PDB entry 7Q0B | electron microscopy, 3.00 A resolution | chains B and C of the 8 polymer chains in the assembly

== Chain B (and C) ==
Name: Glycogen [starch] synthase, muscle
Organism: Homo sapiens
Notes: EC 2.4.1.11; chain C of this document is another copy of the same molecule, construct and numbering; everything in this record applies to it too
Reference sequence: P13807 (GYS1_HUMAN); residue numbers follow UniProt; this construct covers 1-737
Chain sequence (737 residues; row label = number of the first residue in the row):
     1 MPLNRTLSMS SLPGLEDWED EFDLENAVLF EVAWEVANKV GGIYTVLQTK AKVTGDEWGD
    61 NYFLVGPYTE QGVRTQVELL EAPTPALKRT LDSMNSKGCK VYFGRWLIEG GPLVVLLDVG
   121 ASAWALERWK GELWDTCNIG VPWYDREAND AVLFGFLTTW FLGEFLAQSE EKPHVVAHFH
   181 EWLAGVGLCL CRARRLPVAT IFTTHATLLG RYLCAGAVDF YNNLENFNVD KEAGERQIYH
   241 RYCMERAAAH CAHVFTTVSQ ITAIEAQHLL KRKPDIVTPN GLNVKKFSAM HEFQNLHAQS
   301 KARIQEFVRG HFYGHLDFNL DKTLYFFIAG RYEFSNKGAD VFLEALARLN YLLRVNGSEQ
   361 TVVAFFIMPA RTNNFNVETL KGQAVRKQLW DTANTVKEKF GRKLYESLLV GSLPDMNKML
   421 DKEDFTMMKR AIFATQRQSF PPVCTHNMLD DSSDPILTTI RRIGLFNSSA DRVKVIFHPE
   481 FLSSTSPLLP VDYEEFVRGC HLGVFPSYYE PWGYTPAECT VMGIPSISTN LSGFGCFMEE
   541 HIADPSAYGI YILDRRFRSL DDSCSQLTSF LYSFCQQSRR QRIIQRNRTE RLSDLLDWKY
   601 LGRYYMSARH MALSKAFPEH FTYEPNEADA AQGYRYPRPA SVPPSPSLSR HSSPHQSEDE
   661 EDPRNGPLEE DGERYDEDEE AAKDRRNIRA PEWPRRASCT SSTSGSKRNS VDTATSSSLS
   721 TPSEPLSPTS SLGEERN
Disordered / not traced: 1-12, 290-292, 630-636, 646-737
Modified positions: S641 (phosphoserine; SEP)
Swiss-Prot annotation at these positions:
  - binding site (UDP): K39, R331, T515
  - binding site (UDP-alpha-D-glucose): H205, R211, R331, E510, W512, G513
  - binding site (alpha-D-glucose 6-phosphate): H291, E292, Q294, H297, K301, H501, R582, R586
  - modified residue: S8 (Phosphoserine), S11 (Phosphoserine), S412 (Phosphoserine), S641 (Phosphoserine), S645 (Phosphoserine), S649 (Phosphoserine), S652 (Phosphoserine), S653 (Phosphoserine), S657 (Phosphoserine), S698 (Phosphoserine), T700 (Phosphothreonine), S710 (Phosphoserine), T721 (Phosphothreonine), S727 (Phosphoserine), S731 (Phosphoserine)
  - natural variant: G464 (G464S: In NIDDM)
From the paper describing this entry:
  - post-translational modification sites: S641
  - contacts within the chain: R588-S641, R591-S641
  - higher-order assembly contacts with a neighbouring Glycogen [starch] synthase, muscle: P637 to S645

== How chain B and chain C interact ==
Residue-residue contacts (41):
  E306(B) with Y405(C)
  R309(B) with E406(C), salt bridge; L409(C)
  L316(B) with L409(C), hydrophobic
  R386(B) with Y405(C)
  L389(B) with L408(C)
  W390(B) with Y405(C), hydrophobic
  A393(B) with L404(C), hydrophobic
  V396(B) with L404(C), hydrophobic
  K397(B) with K397(C); E398(C), salt bridge; G401(C)
  E398(B) with K397(C), salt bridge
  F400(B) with F400(C), hydrophobic
  G401(B) with K397(C)
  L404(B) with A393(C), hydrophobic; V396(C), hydrophobic
  Y405(B) with E306(C); R386(C); W390(C), hydrophobic
  E406(B) with R309(C), salt bridge
  L408(B) with L389(C); I432(C), hydrophobic
  L409(B) with R309(C); L316(C), hydrophobic
  G411(B) with I432(C); T435(C)
  S412(B) with I432(C)
  L413(B) with M428(C), hydrophobic; I432(C)
  P414(B) with M428(C)
  M416(B) with M416(C), hydrophobic; L420(C), hydrophobic
  L420(B) with M416(C), hydrophobic
  M428(B) with L413(C), hydrophobic; P414(C)
  I432(B) with L408(C), hydrophobic; G411(C); S412(C); L413(C)
  T435(B) with G411(C)
Also at the interface, not in a pair above, chain B (31 interface residues in all): T392, V410, F425, K429, A431
Also at the interface, not in a pair above, chain C (31 interface residues in all): T392, V410, F425, K429, A431

== Overview ==
Chain B and chain C each contribute 31 residues to their interface, with 4 salt bridges. Among the polar pairs
are R309(B)-E406(C) and K397(B)-E398(C). The paper reports a modification site at S641(B); higher-order
assembly contacts with a neighbouring Glycogen [starch] synthase, muscle through P637(B).
Chain B and chain C are both Glycogen [starch] synthase, muscle (Homo sapiens); the structure, Human GYS1-GYG1
complex inhibited state, was determined by electron microscopy (same publication as 7Q0S, 7Q12 and 7Q13).
